6WCF - chain A; structure by X-ray diffraction, 1.06 A resolution.

[Chain A]
Molecule: Non-structural protein 3
Source organism: Severe acute respiratory syndrome coronavirus 2
Notes: EC 3.4.19.121, 3.4.22.-
UniProt: P0DTD1 (R1AB_SARS2); residues 2-170 here correspond to UniProt positions 1024-1192 (UniProt number = residue number + 1022)
Sequence (170 residues; row label = number of the first residue in the row):
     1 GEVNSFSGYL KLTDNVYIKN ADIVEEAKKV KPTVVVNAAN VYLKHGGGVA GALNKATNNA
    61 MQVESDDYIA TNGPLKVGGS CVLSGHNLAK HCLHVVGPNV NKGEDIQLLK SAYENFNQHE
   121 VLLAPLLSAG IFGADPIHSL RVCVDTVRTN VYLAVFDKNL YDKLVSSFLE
Unresolved in the structure: 1-3, 170
Sequence notes: expression tag (1)
Reported in the primary citation:
  - binding site for 2-(N-morpholino)-ethanesulfonic acid: Asn40, Ile131, Phe132
  - catalytic residues: Ala38, Ala50 (proposed by the authors, not directly observed)

[Overview]
From the paper: catalytic residues Ala38 and Ala50; a binding site for 2-(N-morpholino)-ethanesulfonic acid at
Asn40, Ile131 and Phe132.
Chain A is Non-structural protein 3 (Severe acute respiratory syndrome coronavirus 2); the structure, Crystal
Structure of ADP ribose phosphatase of NSP3 from SARS-CoV-2 in complex with MES, was determined by X-ray
diffraction, deposited together with 6WEN, 6W6Y, 6W02 and 6VXS.
